Entry 7PO7 (X-ray diffraction, 2.31 A resolution); this record covers chains A and B.

# Chain A (and B)
Name: Glycerol-3-phosphate phosphatase
From: Mus musculus
Notes: EC 3.1.3.21, 3.1.3.48; chain B of this document is another copy of the same molecule, construct and numbering; everything in this record applies to it too
UniProt: Q8CHP8 (PGP_MOUSE); numbering as in UniProt (aligned over 1-321)
Amino-acid sequence (321 residues; row label = number of the first residue in the row):
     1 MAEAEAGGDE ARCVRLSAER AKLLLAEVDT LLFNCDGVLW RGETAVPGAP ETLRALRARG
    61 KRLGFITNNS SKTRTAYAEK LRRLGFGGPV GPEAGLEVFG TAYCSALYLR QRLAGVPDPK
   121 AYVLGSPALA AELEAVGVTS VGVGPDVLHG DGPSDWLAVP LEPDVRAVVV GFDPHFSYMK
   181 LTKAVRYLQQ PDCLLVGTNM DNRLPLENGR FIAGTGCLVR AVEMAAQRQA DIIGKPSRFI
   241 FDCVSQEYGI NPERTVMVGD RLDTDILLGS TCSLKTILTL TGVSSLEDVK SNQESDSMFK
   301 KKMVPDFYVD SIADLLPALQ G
Not modelled in the structure: 1-11, 90-95, 320-321 (chain B: 1-10, 321)
Cystine bridges: C104-C243
Construct notes: engineered mutation N34 (Asp in Q8CHP8), S297 (Cys in Q8CHP8)
UniProt features mapped onto this chain:
  - active site: D36 (Proton donor)
  - binding site (Mg(2+)): D36, D260
  - site: L204 (Important for substrate specificity)
  - mutagenesis: R41 (R41N: Slightly increases phosphatase activity with p-nitrophenylphosphate; when associated with R-44 and I-45), T44 (T44R: Slightly increases phosphatase activity with p-nitrophenylphosphate; when associated with N-41 and I-45), A45 (A45I: Slightly increases phosphatase activity with p-nitrophenylphosphate; when associated with N-41 and R-44), T67 (T67S: Strongly reduces phosphatase activity; when associated with R-71; R-72 and A-73. Abolishes phosphatase activity; when associated with R-72 and A-73), S71 (S71R: Mildly reduces phosphatase activity; when associated with R-72 and A-73. Strongly reduces phosphatase activity; when associated with S-67; R-72 and A-73), K72 (K72R: Mildly reduces phosphatase activity; when associated with R-71 and A-73. Strongly reduces phosphatase activity; when associated with S-67; R-71 and A-73. Abolishes phosphatase activity ...), T73 (T73A: Abolishes phosphatase activity. Abolishes phosphatase activity; when associated with S-67 and R-72. Strongly reduces phosphatase activity; when associated with S-67; R-71 and R-72 ...), L204 (L204H: Strongly increases activity with pyridoxal phosphate)
What the authors report for this chain:
  - conformationally variable residues (loop rearrangement): L39 to V46, N202 to T215
  - catalytic residues: N34 (proposed by the authors, not directly observed)
  - mutagenesis - D34N: abolished catalytic activity (citing earlier work)
  - mutagenesis - S71R, S71R/F172W: decreased catalytic activity
  - mutagenesis - F172Y/P174E/H175Q: abolished catalytic activity

# How chain A and chain B interact
Contacting residue pairs (63; chain A residue first):
  V147(A) - V147(B)  hydrophobic
  L148(A) - P174(B)
  L148(A) - H175(B)
  P153(A) - L206(B)  hydrophobic
  P153(A) - I212(B)  hydrophobic
  S154(A) - R210(B)
  W156(A) - F172(B)  hydrophobic
  W156(A) - P174(B)  hydrophobic
  W156(A) - I212(B)  hydrophobic
  L157(A) - L206(B)  hydrophobic
  L157(A) - R210(B)
  L157(A) - F211(B)
  L157(A) - I212(B)  hydrophobic
  F172(A) - Y178(B)
  P174(A) - L148(B)
  P174(A) - W156(B)  hydrophobic
  P174(A) - Y178(B)
  H175(A) - L148(B)
  F176(A) - S177(B)
  F176(A) - Y178(B)  hydrogen bond (backbone-backbone)
  S177(A) - F176(B)
  Y178(A) - F172(B)
  Y178(A) - P174(B)
  Y178(A) - F176(B)  hydrogen bond (backbone-backbone)
  Y178(A) - I212(B)
  Y178(A) - A213(B)  hydrogen bond (side chain-backbone)
  L181(A) - A213(B)  hydrophobic
  V185(A) - F211(B)  hydrophobic
  Q189(A) - R203(B)
  Q189(A) - F211(B)
  N202(A) - M224(B)
  N202(A) - A225(B)
  R203(A) - A225(B)  hydrogen bond (side chain-backbone)
  R203(A) - A226(B)  hydrogen bond (side chain-backbone)
  R203(A) - Q227(B)
  L206(A) - P153(B)  hydrophobic
  L206(A) - L157(B)  hydrophobic
  R210(A) - L157(B)
  F211(A) - Q189(B)
  F211(A) - A225(B)
  I212(A) - Y178(B)
  A213(A) - Y178(B)  hydrogen bond (backbone-side chain)
  A213(A) - L181(B)  hydrophobic
  A213(A) - A225(B)  hydrophobic
  G216(A) - M224(B)
  C217(A) - A221(B)
  C217(A) - M224(B)
  C217(A) - A225(B)
  R220(A) - R220(B)
  R220(A) - M224(B)
  A221(A) - C217(B)
  M224(A) - N202(B)
  M224(A) - G216(B)
  M224(A) - C217(B)
  M224(A) - R220(B)
  A225(A) - N202(B)
  A225(A) - R203(B)  hydrogen bond (backbone-side chain)
  A225(A) - F211(B)
  A225(A) - A213(B)  hydrophobic
  A225(A) - C217(B)
  A226(A) - R203(B)  hydrogen bond (backbone-side chain)
  Q227(A) - N202(B)  hydrogen bond
  Q227(A) - R203(B)  hydrogen bond
Other interface residues (no listed pair), chain A (31 interface residues in all): D173
Other interface residues (no listed pair), chain B (30 interface residues in all): S154, D173

# In short
31 residues of chain A face 30 of chain B across their interface, with 10 hydrogen bonds. Polar contacts
include Y178(A)-A213(B), R203(A)-A225(B) and R203(A)-A226(B). From the paper: the catalytic residue N34(A);
D34N and F172Y/P174E/H175Q of chain A abolish catalytic activity; 4 substitutions were tested in all.
Both chains are Glycerol-3-phosphate phosphatase (Mus musculus). Entry 7PO7 (Phosphoglycolate phosphatase from
Mus musculus) was determined by X-ray diffraction together with 7POE from the same study.
